Entry 9DFL (X-ray diffraction, 2.51 A resolution); this record covers chain A.

== Chain A ==
Protein: PrnB
Organism: Flavobacteriales bacterium
Chain sequence (370 residues; row label = number of the first residue in the row; numbers below 1 keep their minus sign (Met-19 is residue -19)):
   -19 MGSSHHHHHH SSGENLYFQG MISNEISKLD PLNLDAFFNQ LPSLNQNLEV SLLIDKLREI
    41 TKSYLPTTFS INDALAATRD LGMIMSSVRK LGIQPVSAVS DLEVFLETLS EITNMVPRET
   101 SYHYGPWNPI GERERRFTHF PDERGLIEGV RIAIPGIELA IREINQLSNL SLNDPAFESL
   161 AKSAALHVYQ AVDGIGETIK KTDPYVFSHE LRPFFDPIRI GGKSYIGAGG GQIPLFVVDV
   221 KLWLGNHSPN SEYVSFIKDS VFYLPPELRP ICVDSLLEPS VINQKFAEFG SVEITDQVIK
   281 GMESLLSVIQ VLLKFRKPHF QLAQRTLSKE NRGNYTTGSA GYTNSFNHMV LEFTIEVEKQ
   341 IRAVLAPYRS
Disordered / not traced: -19 to 1, 348-350
Ion coordination: heme Fe near His299 (its only coordinating residue here)
Small-molecule neighbours:
  - heme (HEM): Gly125, Leu126, Gly129, Val130, Ala133, Ile175, Thr178, Thr182, Phe187, Gly210, Gly211, Ile213, Leu215, Phe295, Arg296, His299, Leu302, Ala303, Thr306, Leu307, Thr317, Gly318, Ser319, Ala320, Gly321, Tyr322, Thr323, Phe326, Asn327, Val330
  - indolylpropionic acid (IOP): Ser101, Tyr104, Leu126, Val130, Phe187, Phe195, Ala208, Gly209, Gly210, Gly211, Gly318, Ser319, Ala320
Reported in the primary citation:
  - binding site for indolylpropionic acid: Gly210

== Summary ==
Ligands of chain A: heme and indolylpropionic acid. The paper reports a binding site for indolylpropionic acid
at Gly210.
Chain A is PrnB (Flavobacteriales bacterium); the structure, Crystal structure of PrnB in complex with
3-indolepropionic acid, was determined by X-ray diffraction (same publication as 9DFG, 9DFI, 9DFM and 9EA1).
